PDB entry 1N7G | X-ray diffraction, 2.20 A resolution | chains A and C of the 4 polymer chains in the assembly

Chain A (and C):
Protein: GDP-D-mannose-4,6-dehydratase
Organism: Arabidopsis thaliana
Notes: EC 4.2.1.47; chain C of this document is another copy of the same molecule, construct and numbering; everything in this record applies to it too
UniProtKB: P93031 (GMD2_ARATH); residue numbers follow UniProt; this construct covers 1-373
Sequence (381 residues; numbered 1 to 381; the number before each row is that of its first residue):
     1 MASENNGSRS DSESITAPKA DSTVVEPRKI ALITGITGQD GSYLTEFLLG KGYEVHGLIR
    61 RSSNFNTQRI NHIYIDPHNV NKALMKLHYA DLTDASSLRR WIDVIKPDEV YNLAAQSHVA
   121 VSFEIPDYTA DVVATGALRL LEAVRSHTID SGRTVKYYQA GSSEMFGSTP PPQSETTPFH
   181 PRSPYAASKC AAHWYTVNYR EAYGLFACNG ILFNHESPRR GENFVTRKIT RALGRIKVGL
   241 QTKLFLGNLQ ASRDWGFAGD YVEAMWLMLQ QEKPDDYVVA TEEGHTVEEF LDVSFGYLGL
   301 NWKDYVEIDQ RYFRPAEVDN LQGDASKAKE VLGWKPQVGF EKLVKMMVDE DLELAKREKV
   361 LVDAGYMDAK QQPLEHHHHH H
Unresolved in the structure: 1-27, 75-81, 368-381 (chain C: 1-27, 76-81, 368-381)
Construct notes: expression tag (374-381)
Residues lining bound ligands:
  - guanosine-5'-diphosphate-rhamnose (GDR): Ser117, His118, Val119, Ser162, Ser163, Glu164, Tyr185, Leu212, Phe213, Asn214, Arg220, Asn223, Phe224, Val225, Thr226, Lys228, Phe245, Leu246, Gly247, Asn248, Ala251, Arg253, Val287, Tyr312, Arg314, Glu317, Val318
  - NADPH (NDP; NADPH dihydro-nicotinamide-adenine-dinucleotide phosphate), molecule 1: Gly35, Ile36, Thr37, Gly38, Gln39, Asp40, Gly41, Arg60, Asn66, Arg69, Asp91, Leu92, Thr93, Leu113, Ala114, Ala115, Gln116, Ser117, Tyr128, Val132, Ala160, Gly161, Ser162, Tyr185, Lys189, Leu212, Phe213, Asn214, His215, Glu216, Arg220
  - NADPH (NDP), molecule 2: Arg61, Ser62, Ser63, Asn64
Swiss-Prot annotation at these positions:
  - active site: Ser162, Glu164 (Nucleophile), Tyr185 (Nucleophile)
  - binding site (NADP(+)): Gly35 to Asp40, Arg60, Asp91, Leu92, Leu113 to Ser117, Tyr128, Lys189, His215, Arg220
  - binding site (substrate): Ser117, Ser162, Tyr185, Asn214, Arg220 to Lys228, Gly247, Arg253, Arg314 to Glu317
  - mutagenesis: Pro107 (P107L: In mur1-2; strong reduction in L-fucose in the cell walls), Arg139 (R139C: In mur1-7; strong reduction in L-fucose in the cell walls), Arg153 (R153C: In mur1-5; strong reduction in L-fucose in the cell walls), Ser162 (S162F: In mur1-1; strong reduction in L-fucose in the cell walls), Ala191 (A191V: In mur1-3; strong reduction in L-fucose in the cell walls), Ala202 (A202V: In mur1-6; strong reduction in L-fucose in the cell walls), Gly210 (G210Q: In mur1-4; strong reduction in L-fucose in the cell walls)

Interface between chain A and chain C:
Contacting residue pairs (64; chain A residue first):
  Thr37(A) - Ser63(C)
  Thr37(A) - Asn64(C)
  Gly38(A) - Ser63(C)
  Arg60(A) - Arg60(C)
  Arg60(A) - Arg61(C)  hydrogen bond (side chain-backbone)
  Arg60(A) - Ser62(C)
  Arg61(A) - Arg60(C)  hydrogen bond (backbone-side chain)
  Arg61(A) - Ala115(C)
  Arg61(A) - Gln116(C)
  Arg61(A) - Ser117(C)  hydrogen bond
  Arg61(A) - Phe224(C)
  Ser62(A) - Arg60(C)
  Ser63(A) - Thr37(C)
  Ser63(A) - Gly38(C)
  Ser63(A) - Arg69(C)  hydrogen bond (backbone-side chain)
  Asn64(A) - Thr37(C)
  Asn64(A) - Asn66(C)  hydrogen bond (side chain-backbone)
  Asn64(A) - Gln68(C)  hydrogen bond
  Asn64(A) - Arg69(C)  hydrogen bond
  Phe65(A) - Gln68(C)
  Asn66(A) - Asn64(C)  hydrogen bond (backbone-side chain)
  Gln68(A) - Asn64(C)
  Gln68(A) - Phe65(C)
  Gln68(A) - Gln68(C)
  Arg69(A) - Ser63(C)  hydrogen bond (side chain-backbone)
  Arg69(A) - Asn64(C)  hydrogen bond
  Tyr89(A) - Val121(C)  hydrophobic
  Tyr89(A) - Glu124(C)
  Tyr89(A) - Ile125(C)
  Tyr89(A) - Asn223(C)
  Ala90(A) - Ile125(C)  hydrophobic
  Asp91(A) - Tyr128(C)
  Thr93(A) - Tyr128(C)
  Asp94(A) - Asp127(C)
  Asp94(A) - Tyr128(C)  hydrogen bond (side chain-backbone)
  Ser96(A) - Asp127(C)  hydrogen bond
  Arg100(A) - Phe123(C)  hydrogen bond (side chain-backbone)
  Arg100(A) - Glu124(C)  hydrogen bond (side chain-backbone)
  Trp101(A) - Glu124(C)
  Ala115(A) - Arg61(C)
  Gln116(A) - Arg61(C)
  Ser117(A) - Arg61(C)  hydrogen bond
  Val121(A) - Tyr89(C)  hydrophobic
  Phe123(A) - Arg100(C)  hydrogen bond (backbone-side chain)
  Glu124(A) - Tyr89(C)
  Glu124(A) - Arg100(C)  hydrogen bond (backbone-side chain)
  Glu124(A) - Trp101(C)
  Ile125(A) - Tyr89(C)
  Ile125(A) - Ala90(C)  hydrophobic
  Ile125(A) - Ser97(C)
  Asp127(A) - Asp94(C)
  Asp127(A) - Ser96(C)  hydrogen bond
  Tyr128(A) - Asp91(C)
  Tyr128(A) - Thr93(C)
  Tyr128(A) - Asp94(C)  hydrogen bond (backbone-side chain)
  Asn223(A) - Tyr89(C)
  Phe224(A) - Arg61(C)
  Arg357(A) - Tyr366(C)
  Val360(A) - Tyr366(C)
  Leu361(A) - Leu361(C)  hydrophobic
  Gly365(A) - Arg357(C)
  Tyr366(A) - Arg357(C)
  Tyr366(A) - Val360(C)
  Tyr366(A) - Leu361(C)  hydrophobic
Other interface residues (no listed pair), chain A (38 interface residues in all): Ser97, His118, Pro126
Other interface residues (no listed pair), chain C (37 interface residues in all): His118, Pro126

In short:
38 residues of chain A face 37 of chain C across their interface; the contacts include 19 hydrogen bonds.
Among the polar pairs are Arg60(A)-Arg61(C), Arg61(A)-Ser117(C) and Ser63(A)-Arg69(C). Bound to chain A: NADPH
and guanosine-5'-diphosphate-rhamnose.
Both chains are GDP-D-mannose-4,6-dehydratase (Arabidopsis thaliana). Entry 1N7G (Crystal Structure of the
GDP-mannose 4,6-dehydratase ternary complex with NADPH and GDP-rhamnose) was determined by X-ray diffraction
together with 1N7H from the same study.
